PDB entry 5TR1 | electron microscopy, 3.95 A resolution | chains A and B of the 6 polymer chains in the assembly

# Chain A (and B)
Molecule: Chloride channel protein
Organism: Bos taurus
Notes: chain B of this document is another copy of the same molecule, construct and numbering; everything in this record applies to it too
UniProt: E1B792 (E1B792_BOVIN); numbering as in UniProt (aligned over 27-687)
Chain sequence (671 residues; row label = number of the first residue in the row):
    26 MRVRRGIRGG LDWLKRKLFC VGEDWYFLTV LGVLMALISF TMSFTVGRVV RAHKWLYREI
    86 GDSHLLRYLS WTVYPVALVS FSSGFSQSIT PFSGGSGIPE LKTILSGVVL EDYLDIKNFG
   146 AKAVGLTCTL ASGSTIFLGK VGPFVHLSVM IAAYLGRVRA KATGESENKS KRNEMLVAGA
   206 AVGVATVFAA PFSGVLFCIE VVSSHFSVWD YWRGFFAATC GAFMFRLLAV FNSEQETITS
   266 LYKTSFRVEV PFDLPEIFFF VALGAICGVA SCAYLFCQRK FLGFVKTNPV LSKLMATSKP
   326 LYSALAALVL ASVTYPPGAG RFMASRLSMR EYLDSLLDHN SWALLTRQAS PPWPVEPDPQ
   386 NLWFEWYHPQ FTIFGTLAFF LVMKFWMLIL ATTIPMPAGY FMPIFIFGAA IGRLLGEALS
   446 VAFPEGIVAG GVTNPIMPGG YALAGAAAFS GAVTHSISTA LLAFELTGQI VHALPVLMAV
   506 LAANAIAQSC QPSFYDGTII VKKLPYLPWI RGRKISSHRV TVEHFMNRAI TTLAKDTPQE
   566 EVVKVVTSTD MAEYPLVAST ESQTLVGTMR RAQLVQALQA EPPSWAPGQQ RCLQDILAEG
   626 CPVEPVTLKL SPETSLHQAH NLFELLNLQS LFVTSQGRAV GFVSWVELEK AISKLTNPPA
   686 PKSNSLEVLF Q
Disordered / not traced: 26-35, 186-192, 258-275, 454-458, 606-617, 684-696
Construct notes: initiating methionine (26); engineered mutation Q373 (Asn in E1B792); expression tag (688-696)
Reported in the primary citation:
  - conformationally variable residues (loop rearrangement): G120, S121

# How chain A and chain B interact
Pairs across the interface - 63 pairs, chain A then chain B:
  F217(A) - L486(B)  hydrophobic
  F217(A) - I495(B)  hydrophobic
  L221(A) - W237(B)  hydrophobic
  E225(A) - W237(B)  hydrogen bond
  F231(A) - F231(B)  hydrophobic
  F231(A) - S232(B)
  F231(A) - V233(B)  hydrophobic
  S232(A) - F231(B)
  V233(A) - F231(B)  hydrophobic
  W234(A) - I482(B)  hydrophobic
  W237(A) - L221(B)  hydrophobic
  W237(A) - E225(B)  hydrogen bond
  W237(A) - I482(B)  hydrophobic
  W237(A) - S483(B)
  F240(A) - L502(B)  hydrophobic
  F241(A) - L502(B)  hydrophobic
  F241(A) - L506(B)  hydrophobic
  T244(A) - L499(B)
  F248(A) - I282(B)  hydrophobic
  F248(A) - L499(B)  hydrophobic
  R251(A) - P276(B)
  R251(A) - V496(B)
  P276(A) - R251(B)
  I282(A) - F248(B)  hydrophobic
  I482(A) - W234(B)  hydrophobic
  I482(A) - W237(B)  hydrophobic
  S483(A) - W237(B)
  L486(A) - F217(B)  hydrophobic
  I495(A) - F217(B)  hydrophobic
  V496(A) - R251(B)
  L499(A) - T244(B)
  L499(A) - F248(B)  hydrophobic
  L502(A) - F240(B)  hydrophobic
  L502(A) - F241(B)  hydrophobic
  L506(A) - F241(B)  hydrophobic
  P630(A) - E638(B)
  V631(A) - S636(B)  hydrogen bond (backbone-side chain)
  T632(A) - S636(B)  hydrogen bond (backbone-side chain)
  T632(A) - T639(B)  hydrogen bond (backbone-side chain)
  T632(A) - Q643(B)  hydrogen bond
  L633(A) - L633(B)  hydrophobic
  L633(A) - K634(B)
  L633(A) - L635(B)  hydrophobic
  L633(A) - L647(B)  hydrophobic
  K634(A) - L633(B)
  K634(A) - K634(B)  hydrogen bond (backbone-backbone)
  K634(A) - S636(B)
  K634(A) - T659(B)  hydrogen bond (side chain-backbone)
  L635(A) - L633(B)  hydrophobic
  S636(A) - V631(B)  hydrogen bond (side chain-backbone)
  S636(A) - T632(B)  hydrogen bond (side chain-backbone)
  S636(A) - K634(B)
  E638(A) - P630(B)
  T639(A) - T632(B)  hydrogen bond (side chain-backbone)
  Q643(A) - T632(B)  hydrogen bond
  L647(A) - L633(B)  hydrophobic
  L647(A) - L647(B)  hydrophobic
  L647(A) - L651(B)  hydrophobic
  L650(A) - L651(B)  hydrophobic
  L651(A) - L647(B)  hydrophobic
  L651(A) - L650(B)  hydrophobic
  T659(A) - K634(B)  hydrogen bond (backbone-side chain)
  G662(A) - G662(B)
Other interface residues (no listed pair), chain A (50 interface residues in all): W50, Y236, F277, L279, F489, N509, Q513, T589, L590, V591, S660, Q661
Other interface residues (no listed pair), chain B (50 interface residues in all): W50, Y236, F277, L279, F489, N509, Q513, T589, L590, V591, S660, Q661

# Overview
The chain A/chain B interface involves 50 residues from each chain; the contacts include 13 hydrogen bonds.
Polar contacts include E225(A)-W237(B), V631(A)-S636(B) and T632(A)-S636(B). The paper reports conformational
variability at G120(A) and S121(A).
Both chains are Chloride channel protein (Bos taurus). Entry 5TR1 (Cryo-electron microscopy structure of a
bovine CLC-K chloride channel, alternate (class 2) conformation) was determined by electron microscopy,
deposited together with 5TQQ.
